8ULT - chains C and J of the 12 polymer chains in the assembly; structure by electron microscopy, 3.80 A resolution.

Chain C:
Molecule: Envelope glycoprotein gp120
From: Human immunodeficiency virus 1
UniProtKB: Q2N0S6 (Q2N0S6_9HIV1); the construct lacks a stretch of the UniProt sequence and is renumbered around it, so the offset changes along the chain: 33-138 = UniProt 32-137; 147-185 = UniProt 138-176; 188-306 = UniProt 187-305; 309-321 = UniProt 306-318; 2 more segments
Chain sequence (479 residues; numbered 33 to 513 plus 11 insertion-coded residues; 13 numbers in that range are skipped by the numbering (no residue carries them; nothing is unmodelled there); the number before each row is that of its first residue; a row labelled like 185A-185J holds insertion residues (185A, then the next letters in order)):
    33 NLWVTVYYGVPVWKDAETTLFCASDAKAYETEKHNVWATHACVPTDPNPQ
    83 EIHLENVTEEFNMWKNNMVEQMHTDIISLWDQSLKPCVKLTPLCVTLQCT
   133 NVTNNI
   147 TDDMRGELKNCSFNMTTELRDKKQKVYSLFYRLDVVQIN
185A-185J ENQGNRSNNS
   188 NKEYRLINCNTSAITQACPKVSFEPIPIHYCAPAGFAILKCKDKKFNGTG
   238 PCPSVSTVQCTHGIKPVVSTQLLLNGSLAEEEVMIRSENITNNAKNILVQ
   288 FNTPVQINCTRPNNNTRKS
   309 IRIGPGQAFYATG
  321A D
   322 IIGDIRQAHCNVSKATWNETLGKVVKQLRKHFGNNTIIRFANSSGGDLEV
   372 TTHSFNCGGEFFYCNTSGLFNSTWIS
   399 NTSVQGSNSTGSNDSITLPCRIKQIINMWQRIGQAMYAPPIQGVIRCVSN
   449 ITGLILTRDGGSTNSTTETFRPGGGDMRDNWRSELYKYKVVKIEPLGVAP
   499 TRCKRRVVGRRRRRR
Not modelled in the structure: 58-64, 185A-185J, 399-410, 505-513
Cystine bridges: Cys54-Cys74, Cys119-Cys205, Cys126-Cys196, Cys131-Cys157, Cys218-Cys247, Cys228-Cys239, Cys296-Cys331, Cys378-Cys445, Cys385-Cys418
Glycans and other covalent adducts: N-acetylglucosamine (NAG) linked to Asn88, Asn133, Asn156, Asn160, Asn197, Asn234, Asn276, Asn295, Asn301, Asn332, Asn339, Asn363, Asn386, Asn392, Asn448; glycan linked to Asn262
Sequence notes: conflict Asn332 (Thr330 in Q2N0S6), Cys501 (Ala498 in Q2N0S6); expression tag (505-513)

Chain J:
Molecule: 04_A06 Fab Heavy Chain
From: Homo sapiens
Notes: antibody fragment or engineered binder
Chain sequence (245 residues; each row starts with the number of its first residue; a row labelled like 35A-35K holds insertion residues (35A, then the next letters in order)):
     1 SVRLDQSGTAVKKPGASVRVSCRAPDSFTVYRPRL
35A-35K SAYFIGEFNIH
    36 WLRQAPGQGLEWLGFVN
   52A I
    53 FRGAVKYSSRFQGRITITRDTSSETSYLDL
82A-82C GAL
    83 KADDTATYYCAWDKNVDD
100A-100E NPWRL
   101 DSWGQGTLVIVSSASTKGPSVFPLAPSSKSTSGGTAALGCLVKDYFPEPV
   151 TVSWNSGALTSGVHTFPAVLQSSGLYSLSSVVTVPSSSLGTQTYICNVNH
   201 KPSNTKVDKRVEPKSCDKTHHHHHH
Not modelled in the structure: 1, 114-225
Cystine bridges: Cys22-Cys92

Interface between chain C and chain J:
Residue-residue contacts (35; chain C residue first):
  Thr106(C) - Leu35(J)
  Ile109(C) - Leu35(J)  hydrophobic
  Ile109(C) - Phe35D(J)  hydrophobic
  Ser110(C) - Leu35(J)
  Thr198(C) - Ser74(J)
  Asn279(C) - Trp100C(J)  hydrogen bond
  Asn280(C) - Trp100C(J)
  Ala281(C) - Trp100C(J)
  Ser365(C) - Val57(J)
  Ser365(C) - Tyr59(J)
  Gly366(C) - Gly55(J)
  Gly366(C) - Val57(J)
  Gly367(C) - Gly55(J)
  Asp368(C) - Arg54(J)  hydrogen bond (backbone-backbone)
  Asp368(C) - Gly55(J)  hydrogen bond (side chain-backbone)
  Asp368(C) - Arg71(J)  salt bridge
  Glu370(C) - Arg54(J)
  Val371(C) - Arg54(J)
  Trp427(C) - Phe35D(J)
  Trp427(C) - Phe53(J)
  Gln428(C) - Ile35E(J)  hydrogen bond (backbone-backbone)
  Gln428(C) - Phe53(J)
  Gln428(C) - Arg54(J)  hydrogen bond
  Arg429(C) - Ala35B(J)
  Arg429(C) - Phe35D(J)
  Ile430(C) - Tyr35C(J)  hydrogen bond (backbone-backbone)
  Ile430(C) - Ile35E(J)  hydrophobic
  Asp457(C) - Tyr59(J)
  Gly458(C) - Ser61(J)
  Gly459(C) - Ser61(J)
  Ser460(C) - Ser61(J)  hydrogen bond (backbone-side chain)
  Gly473(C) - Phe53(J)
  Gly473(C) - Arg54(J)
  Asp474(C) - Glu35G(J)
  Arg476(C) - Glu35G(J)  salt bridge
Also at the interface, not in a pair above, chain C (27 interface residues in all): Lys282, Asn425, Met426
Also at the interface, not in a pair above, chain J (20 interface residues in all): Thr29, Arg34, Phe50, Asp99, Pro100B
The authors on this interface:
  - epitope / paratope residues, chain J: Arg54(J)

In short:
27 residues of chain C face 20 of chain J across their interface, with 7 hydrogen bonds and 2 salt bridges.
Among the polar pairs are Asp368(C)-Arg71(J), Arg476(C)-Glu35G(J) and Asn279(C)-Trp100C(J).
N-acetylglucosamine is covalently linked to Asn88(C), Asn133(C), Asn156(C), Asn160(C), Asn197(C) and Asn234(C)
and 9 more. The paper reports the epitope/paratope residue Arg54(J).
Chain C is Envelope glycoprotein gp120 (Human immunodeficiency virus 1) and chain J is 04_A06 Fab Heavy Chain
(Homo sapiens); the structure, Cryo-EM structure of the BG505 SOSIPv2 in complex with bNAb 04_A06 Fabs, was
determined by electron microscopy, deposited together with 9D8V, 8UKI, 8ULR, 8ULS and 8ULU.
